PDB entry 4DRR | X-ray diffraction, 1.50 A resolution | chain A

[Chain A]
Protein: Outer capsid protein VP4
From: Rotavirus sp
UniProt: Q86169 (Q86169_9REOV); numbering as in UniProt (aligned over 64-224)
Chain sequence (163 residues; row label = number of the first residue in the row):
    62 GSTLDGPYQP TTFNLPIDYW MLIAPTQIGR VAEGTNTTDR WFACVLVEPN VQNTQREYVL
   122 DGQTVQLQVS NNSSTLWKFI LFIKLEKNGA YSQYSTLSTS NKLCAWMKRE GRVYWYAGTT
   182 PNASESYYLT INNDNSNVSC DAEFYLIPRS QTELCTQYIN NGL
Construct notes: expression tag (62-63)
Ion coordination: Na+ near Ser131 (its only coordinating residue here)

[Overview]
Chain A is Outer capsid protein VP4 (Rotavirus sp); the structure, Cell attachment protein VP8* of a human
rotavirus specifically interacts with A-type histo-blood group antigen, was determined by X-ray diffraction,
deposited together with 4DRV and 4DS0.
